Entry 6Z9Q (electron microscopy, 5.70 A resolution (low resolution: residue-level contacts below are approximate; hydrogen-bond / salt-bridge calls are withheld)); this record covers chains Y and R of the 16 polymer chains in the assembly.

[Chain Y]
Name: DNA-directed RNA polymerase subunit beta'
Organism: Escherichia coli
Notes: EC 2.7.7.6
Reference sequence: C3SIA2 (C3SIA2_ECOLX); residues 1-1407 here = UniProt positions 1-1407
Sequence (1416 residues; row label = number of the first residue in the row):
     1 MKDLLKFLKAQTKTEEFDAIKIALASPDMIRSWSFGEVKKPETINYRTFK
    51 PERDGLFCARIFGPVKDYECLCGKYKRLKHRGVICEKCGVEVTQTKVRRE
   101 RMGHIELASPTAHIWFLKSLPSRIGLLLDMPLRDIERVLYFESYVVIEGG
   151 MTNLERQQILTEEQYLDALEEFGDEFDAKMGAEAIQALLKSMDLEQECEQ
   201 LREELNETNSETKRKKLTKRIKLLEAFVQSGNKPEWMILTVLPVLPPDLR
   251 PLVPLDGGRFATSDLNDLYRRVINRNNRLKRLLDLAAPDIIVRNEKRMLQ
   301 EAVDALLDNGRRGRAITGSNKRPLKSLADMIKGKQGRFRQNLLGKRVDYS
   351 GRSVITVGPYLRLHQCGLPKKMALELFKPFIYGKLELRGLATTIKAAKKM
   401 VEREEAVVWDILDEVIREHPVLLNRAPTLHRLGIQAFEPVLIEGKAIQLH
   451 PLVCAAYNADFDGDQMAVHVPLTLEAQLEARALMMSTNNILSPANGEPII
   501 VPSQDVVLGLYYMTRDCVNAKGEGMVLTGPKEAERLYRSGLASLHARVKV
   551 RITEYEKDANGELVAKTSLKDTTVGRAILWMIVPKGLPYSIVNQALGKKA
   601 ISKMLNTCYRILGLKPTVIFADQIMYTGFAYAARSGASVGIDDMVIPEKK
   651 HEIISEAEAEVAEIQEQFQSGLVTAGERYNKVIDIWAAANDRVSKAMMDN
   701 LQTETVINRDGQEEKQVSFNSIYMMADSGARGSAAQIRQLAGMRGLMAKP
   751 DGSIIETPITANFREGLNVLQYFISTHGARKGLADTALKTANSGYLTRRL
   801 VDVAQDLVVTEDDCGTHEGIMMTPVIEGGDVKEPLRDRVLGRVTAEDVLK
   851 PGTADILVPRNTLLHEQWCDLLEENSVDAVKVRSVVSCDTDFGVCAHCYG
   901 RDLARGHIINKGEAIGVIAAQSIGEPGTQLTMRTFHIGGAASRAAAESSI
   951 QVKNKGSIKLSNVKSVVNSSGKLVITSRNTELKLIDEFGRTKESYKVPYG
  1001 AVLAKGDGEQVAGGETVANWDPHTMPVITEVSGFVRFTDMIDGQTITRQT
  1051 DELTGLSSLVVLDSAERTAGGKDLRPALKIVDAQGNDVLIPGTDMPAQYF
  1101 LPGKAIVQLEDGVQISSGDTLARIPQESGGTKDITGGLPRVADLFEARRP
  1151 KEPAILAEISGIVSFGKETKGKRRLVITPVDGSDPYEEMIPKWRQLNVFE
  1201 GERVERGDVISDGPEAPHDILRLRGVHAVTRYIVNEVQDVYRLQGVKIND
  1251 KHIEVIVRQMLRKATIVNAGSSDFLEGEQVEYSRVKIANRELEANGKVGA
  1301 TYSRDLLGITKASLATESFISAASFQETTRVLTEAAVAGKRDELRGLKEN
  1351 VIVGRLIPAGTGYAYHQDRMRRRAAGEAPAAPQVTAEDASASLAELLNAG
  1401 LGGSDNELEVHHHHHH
Unresolved in the structure: 1-15, 1374-1416
Construct notes: expression tag (1408-1416)
Metal / ion sites: Zn2+ site 1: Cys70, Cys72, Cys85, Cys88; Mg2+: Asp460, Asp462, Asp464 (shared with C99(R) of chain R); Zn2+ site 2: Cys814, Cys888, Cys895, Cys898
Reported in the primary citation:
  - mutagenesis - C72H, C85H, E86K: decreased growth in response to rhoY80C

[Chain R]
Molecule: rut RNA
Sequence (99 nucleotides; numbered 1 to 99; the number before each row is that of its first residue):
     1 GGGAUAACCCCGCUCUUACACAUUCCAGCCCUGAAAAAGGGCAUCAAAUU
    51 AAACCACACCUAUGGUGUAUGUCAAAUUAAACCACACCUGGCGUGUGGC
Unresolved in the structure: 1-90
Construct notes: expression tag (1-3, 77-99); insertion (72)
Metal / ion sites: Mg2+: C99 (shared with Asp460(Y), Asp462(Y), Asp464(Y) of chain Y)

[Chain Y / chain R interface]
Pairs across the interface (9; chain Y residue first):
  Leu255(Y) - G91(R)
  Arg322(Y) - C92(R)
  Arg322(Y) - G93(R)
  Lys325(Y) - G91(R)
  Lys325(Y) - C92(R)
  Gln335(Y) - C92(R)
  Gln335(Y) - G93(R)
  Arg425(Y) - C99(R)
  Asp464(Y) - C99(R)
Interface residues without a listed pair, chain Y (10 interface residues in all): Ala261, Asp460, Asp462, Gly463
Interface residues without a listed pair, chain R (5 interface residues in all): G98

[Overview]
The interface between chain Y and chain R involves 10 residues on one side and 5 on the other. Cys70(Y),
Cys72(Y), Cys85(Y) and Cys88(Y) form the Zn2+ site 1. C99(R), Asp460(Y), Asp462(Y) and Asp464(Y) coordinate
Mg2+. From the paper: C72H, C85H and E86K of chain Y reduce growth in response to rhoY80C.
Here chain Y is DNA-directed RNA polymerase subunit beta' (Escherichia coli) and chain R is rut RNA. Entry
6Z9Q (Transcription termination intermediate complex 2) was determined by electron microscopy (same
publication as 6Z9P, 6Z9R, 6Z9S, 6Z9T, 7ADB, 7ADC, 7ADD and 7ADE).
